6V1C - chain A; structure by X-ray diffraction, 1.55 A resolution.

== Chain A ==
Molecule: Trefoil factor 3
Source organism: Homo sapiens
UniProt: Q07654 (TFF3_HUMAN); residues 1-58 here correspond to UniProt positions 36-93 (UniProt number = residue number + 35)
Amino-acid sequence (61 residues; numbered 1 to 61; the number before each row is that of its first residue):
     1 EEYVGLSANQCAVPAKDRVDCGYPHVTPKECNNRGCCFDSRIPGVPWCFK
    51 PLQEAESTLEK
Not modelled in the structure: 1-3, 57-61
Cystine bridges: Cys11-Cys37, Cys21-Cys36, Cys31-Cys48
Modified positions: Lys16, Lys29, Lys50, Lys61 (N-dimethyl-lysine; MLY)
Sequence notes: engineered mutation Ser57 (Cys92 in Q07654); expression tag (59-61)
From the paper describing this entry:
  - binding site for 2-acetamido-2-deoxy-alpha-D-glucopyranose: Asp20
  - binding site for beta-D-galactopyranose: Trp47
  - conformationally variable residues (side-chain flip): Trp47
  - mutagenesis - D20A: decreased binding to pMucinred

== In short ==
The paper reports a binding site for 2-acetamido-2-deoxy-alpha-D-glucopyranose at Asp20; D20A reduces binding
to pMucinred.
Chain A is Trefoil factor 3 (Homo sapiens); the structure, Crystal structure of human trefoil factor 3 in
complex with its cognate ligand, was determined by X-ray diffraction together with 6V1D from the same study.
